Entry 8WGV (electron microscopy, 2.92 A resolution); this record covers chains B and E of the 6 polymer chains in the assembly.

[Chain B]
Name: Spike glycoprotein
Source organism: Severe acute respiratory syndrome coronavirus 2
Reference sequence: P0DTC2 (SPIKE_SARS2); aligned to UniProt positions 1-1205 over residues 4-1208 (the alignment contains insertions or deletions, so no single offset holds)
Sequence (1244 residues; row label = number of the first residue in the row):
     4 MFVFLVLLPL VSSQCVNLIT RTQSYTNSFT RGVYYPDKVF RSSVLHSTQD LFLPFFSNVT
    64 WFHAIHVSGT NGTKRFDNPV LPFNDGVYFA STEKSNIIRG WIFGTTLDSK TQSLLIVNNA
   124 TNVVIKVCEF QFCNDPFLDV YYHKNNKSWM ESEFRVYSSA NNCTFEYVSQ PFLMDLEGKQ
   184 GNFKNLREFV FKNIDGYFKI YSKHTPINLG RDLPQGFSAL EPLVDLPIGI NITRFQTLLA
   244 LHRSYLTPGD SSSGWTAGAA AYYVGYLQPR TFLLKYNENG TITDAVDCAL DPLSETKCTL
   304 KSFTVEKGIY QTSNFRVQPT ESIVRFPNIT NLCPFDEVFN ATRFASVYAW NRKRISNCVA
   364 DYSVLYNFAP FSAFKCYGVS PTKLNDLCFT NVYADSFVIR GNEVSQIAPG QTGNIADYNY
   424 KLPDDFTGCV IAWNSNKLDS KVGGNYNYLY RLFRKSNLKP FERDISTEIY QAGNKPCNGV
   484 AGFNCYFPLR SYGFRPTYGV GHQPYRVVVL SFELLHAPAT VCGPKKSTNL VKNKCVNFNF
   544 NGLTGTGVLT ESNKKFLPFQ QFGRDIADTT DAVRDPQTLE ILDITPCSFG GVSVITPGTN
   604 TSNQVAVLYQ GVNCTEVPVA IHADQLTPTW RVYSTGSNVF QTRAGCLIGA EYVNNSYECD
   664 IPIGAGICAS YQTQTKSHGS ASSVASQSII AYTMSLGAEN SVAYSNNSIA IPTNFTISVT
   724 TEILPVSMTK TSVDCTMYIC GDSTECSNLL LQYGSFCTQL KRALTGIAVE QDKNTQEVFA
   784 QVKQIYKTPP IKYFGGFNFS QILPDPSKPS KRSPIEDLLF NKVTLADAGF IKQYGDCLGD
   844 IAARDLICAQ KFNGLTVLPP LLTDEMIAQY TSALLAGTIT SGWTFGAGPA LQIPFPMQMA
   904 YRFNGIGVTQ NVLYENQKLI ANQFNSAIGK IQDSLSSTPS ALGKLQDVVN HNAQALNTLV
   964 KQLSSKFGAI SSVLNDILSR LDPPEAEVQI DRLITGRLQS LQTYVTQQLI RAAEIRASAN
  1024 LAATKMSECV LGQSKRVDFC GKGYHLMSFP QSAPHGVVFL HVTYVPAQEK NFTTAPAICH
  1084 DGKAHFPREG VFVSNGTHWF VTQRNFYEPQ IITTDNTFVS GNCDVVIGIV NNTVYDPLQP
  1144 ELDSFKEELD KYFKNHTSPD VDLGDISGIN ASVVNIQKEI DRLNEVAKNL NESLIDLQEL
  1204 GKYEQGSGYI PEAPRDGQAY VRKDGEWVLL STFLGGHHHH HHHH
Not modelled in the structure: 4-24, 67-80, 141-161, 173-186, 212-214, 243-262, 621-640, 677-689, 828-853, 1148-1247
Construct notes: variant Ile22 (Thr19 in P0DTC2), Ser27 (Ala in P0DTC2), Asp142 (Gly in P0DTC2), Gly213 (Val in P0DTC2), Asp339 (Gly in P0DTC2), Phe371 (Ser in P0DTC2), Pro373 (Ser in P0DTC2), Ala376 (Thr in P0DTC2), Asn405 (Asp in P0DTC2), Ser408 (Arg in P0DTC2), Asn417 (Lys in P0DTC2), Lys440 (Asn in P0DTC2), Asn477 (Ser in P0DTC2), Lys478 (Thr in P0DTC2), Ala484 (Glu in P0DTC2), Arg493 (Gln in P0DTC2), Arg498 (Gln in P0DTC2), Tyr501 (Asn in P0DTC2), His505 (Tyr in P0DTC2), Gly614 (Asp in P0DTC2), Tyr655 (His in P0DTC2), Lys679 (Asn in P0DTC2), His681 (Pro in P0DTC2), Lys764 (Asn in P0DTC2), Tyr796 (Asp in P0DTC2), His954 (Gln in P0DTC2), Lys969 (Asn in P0DTC2), Pro986 (Lys in P0DTC2), Pro987 (Val in P0DTC2); conflict Gly682 (Arg in P0DTC2), Ser683 (Arg in P0DTC2), Ser685 (Arg in P0DTC2), Pro817 (Phe in P0DTC2), Pro892 (Ala in P0DTC2), Pro899 (Ala in P0DTC2), Pro942 (Ala in P0DTC2); expression tag (1209-1247)
Curated features (UniProtKB/Swiss-Prot):
  - glycosylation (N-linked (GlcNAc...) asparagine): Asn20 (complex), Asn125 (hybrid), Asn334 (complex), Asn606 (hybrid)
Disulfide bonds: Cys131-Cys166, Cys291-Cys301, Cys480-Cys488, Cys538-Cys590, Cys617-Cys649, Cys662-Cys671, Cys738-Cys760, Cys743-Cys749, Cys1032-Cys1043, Cys1082-Cys1126
Glycans and other covalent adducts: N-acetylglucosamine (NAG) linked to Asn61, Asn282, Asn331, Asn616, Asn657, Asn709, Asn717, Asn801, Asn1074, Asn1098, Asn1134

[Chain E]
Name: Angiotensin-converting enzyme 2
Source organism: Homo sapiens
Notes: EC 3.4.17.23, 3.4.17.-
Reference sequence: Q9BYF1 (ACE2_HUMAN); residues 1-614 here = UniProt positions 1-614
Sequence (614 residues; each row starts with the number of its first residue):
     1 MSSSSWLLLS LVAVTAAQST IEEQAKTFLD KFNHEAEDLF YQSSLASWNY NTNITEENVQ
    61 NMNNAGDKWS AFLKEQSTLA QMYPLQEIQN LTVKLQLQAL QQNGSSVLSE DKSKRLNTIL
   121 NTMSTIYSTG KVCNPDNPQE CLLLEPGLNE IMANSLDYNE RLWAWESWRS EVGKQLRPLY
   181 EEYVVLKNEM ARANHYEDYG DYWRGDYEVN GVDGYDYSRG QLIEDVEHTF EEIKPLYEHL
   241 HAYVRAKLMN AYPSYISPIG CLPAHLLGDM WGRFWTNLYS LTVPFGQKPN IDVTDAMVDQ
   301 AWDAQRIFKE AEKFFVSVGL PNMTQGFWEN SMLTDPGNVQ KAVCHPTAWD LGKGDFRILM
   361 CTKVTMDDFL TAHHEMGHIQ YDMAYAAQPF LLRNGANEGF HEAVGEIMSL SAATPKHLKS
   421 IGLLSPDFQE DNETEINFLL KQALTIVGTL PFTYMLEKWR WMVFKGEIPK DQWMKKWWEM
   481 KREIVGVVEP VPHDETYCDP ASLFHVSNDY SFIRYYTRTL YQFQFQEALC QAAKHEGPLH
   541 KCDISNSTEA GQKLFNMLRL GKSEPWTLAL ENVVGAKNMN VRPLLNYFEP LFTWLKDQNK
   601 NSFVGWSTDW SPYA
Not modelled in the structure: 1-18
Curated features (UniProtKB/Swiss-Prot):
  - region (Interaction with SARS-CoV spike glycoprotein): Asp30 to Tyr41, Met82 to Pro84, Lys353 to Arg357
  - active site: Glu375 (Proton acceptor), His505 (Proton donor)
  - binding site (chloride): Arg169, Trp477, Lys481
  - binding site (substrate): Arg273, His345, Pro346, Tyr515
  - binding site (Zn(2+)): His374, His378, Glu402
  - glycosylation (N-linked (GlcNAc...) asparagine): Asn53, Asn90, Asn103, Asn322, Asn432, Asn546
  - mutagenesis: Ser19 (S19P: Increases slightly the interaction with RBD domain of SARS-CoV-2 spike protein), Gln24 to Lys26 (Slightly inhibits interaction with SARS-CoV spike glycoprotein), Gln24 (Q24T: Increases slightly the interaction with RBD domain of SARS-CoV-2 spike protein), Ala25 (A25V: Increases slightly the interaction with RBD domain of SARS-CoV-2 spike protein), Thr27 (T27Y: Increases slightly the interaction with RBD domain of SARS-CoV-2 spike protein. In sACE2.v2.2; increases interaction with RBD domain of SARS-CoV-2 spike protein ...), Leu29 (L29F: Increases slightly the interaction with RBD domain of SARS-CoV-2 spike protein), Lys31 (K31D: Abolishes interaction with SARS-CoV spike glycoprotein; K31Y: Increases slightly the interaction with RBD domain of SARS-CoV-2 spike protein), Asn33 (N33D: Increases slightly the interaction with RBD domain of SARS-CoV-2 spike protein), His34 (H34A: Increases slightly the interaction with RBD domain of SARS-CoV-2 spike protein), Glu37 (E37A: No effect on interaction with SARS-CoV spike glycoprotein), Asp38 (D38A: No effect on interaction with SARS-CoV spike glycoprotein), Leu39 (L39R: Increases slightly the interaction with RBD domain of SARS-CoV-2 spike protein), 48 further mutagenesis entries in UniProt
Glycans and other covalent adducts: N-acetylglucosamine (NAG) linked to Asn53, Asn90, Asn103, Asn322, Asn432, Asn546

[Interface between chain B and chain E]
Pairs across the interface - 32 pairs, chain B then chain E:
  Arg403(B) - Lys353(E)
  Tyr453(B) - His34(E)
  Phe456(B) - Lys31(E)
  Phe456(B) - His34(E)
  Tyr473(B) - Lys31(E)
  Ala475(B) - Gln24(E)  hydrogen bond (backbone-side chain)
  Gly476(B) - Gln24(E)
  Asn477(B) - Ser19(E)  hydrogen bond (side chain-backbone)
  Asn477(B) - Gln24(E)
  Phe486(B) - Phe28(E)  hydrophobic
  Phe486(B) - Leu79(E)
  Phe486(B) - Met82(E)  hydrophobic
  Phe486(B) - Tyr83(E)  hydrophobic
  Asn487(B) - Gln24(E)  hydrogen bond
  Asn487(B) - Phe28(E)
  Asn487(B) - Tyr83(E)  hydrogen bond
  Tyr489(B) - Phe28(E)  hydrophobic
  Tyr489(B) - Lys31(E)
  Tyr489(B) - Phe32(E)
  Phe490(B) - Lys31(E)  hydrogen bond (backbone-side chain)
  Arg493(B) - Lys31(E)
  Arg493(B) - His34(E)  hydrogen bond (side chain-backbone)
  Arg493(B) - Glu35(E)  salt bridge
  Arg493(B) - Asp38(E)  salt bridge
  Thr500(B) - Tyr41(E)  hydrogen bond (backbone-side chain)
  Thr500(B) - Asp355(E)
  Tyr501(B) - Asp38(E)
  Tyr501(B) - Tyr41(E)
  Tyr501(B) - Lys353(E)
  Gly502(B) - Gly354(E)
  Val503(B) - Thr324(E)
  His505(B) - Lys353(E)
Other interface residues (no listed pair), chain B (21 interface residues in all): Pro491, Ser494, Tyr495, Arg498
Other interface residues (no listed pair), chain E (17 interface residues in all): Thr27

[Overview]
21 residues of chain B face 17 of chain E across their interface; the contacts include 7 hydrogen bonds and 2
salt bridges. Polar pairs include Arg493(B)-Glu35(E), Arg493(B)-Asp38(E) and Ala475(B)-Gln24(E).
Here chain B is Spike glycoprotein (Severe acute respiratory syndrome coronavirus 2) and chain E is
Angiotensin-converting enzyme 2 (Homo sapiens). Entry 8WGV (BA.2(S375) Spike (S6P)/hACE2 complex) was
determined by electron microscopy, deposited together with 8WGW.
